4CDA - chain A; structure by X-ray diffraction, 1.30 A resolution.

# Chain A
Protein: Cytochrome C'
From: Achromobacter xylosoxidans
UniProt: P00138 (CYCP_ALCXX); numbering as in UniProt (aligned over 1-127)
Chain sequence (127 residues; row label = number of the first residue in the row):
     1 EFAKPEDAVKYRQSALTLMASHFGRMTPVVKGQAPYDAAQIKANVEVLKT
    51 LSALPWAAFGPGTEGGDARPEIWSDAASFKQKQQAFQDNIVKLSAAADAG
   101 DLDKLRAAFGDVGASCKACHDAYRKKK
Covalently attached groups: heme c (HEC) linked to C116, C119
Modified residues: E1 (pyroglutamic acid; PCA)
Ion coordination: heme c Fe near H120 (its only coordinating residue here)
Residues lining bound ligands: heme c (HEC): V9, K10, R12, Q13, L16, T17, M19, A20, F23, W56, F59, G65, G66, D67, A68, I72, F79, K82, Q83, F86, V112, S115, H120, Y123, R124
Swiss-Prot annotation at these positions:
  - binding site (heme c): R12, Q13, D67, C116, C119, H120
Reported in the primary citation:
  - binding site for heme c: R124

# In short
Heme c is covalently linked to C116. From UniProt: 6 heme c-binding residues. From the paper: a binding site
for heme c at R124.
Chain A is Cytochrome C' (Achromobacter xylosoxidans); the structure, Spectroscopically-validated structure of
ferric cytochrome c prime from Alcaligenes xylosoxidans, was determined by X-ray diffraction, deposited
together with 4CDV, 4CDY, 4CIP, 4CJG and 4CJO.
